Entry 7F2F (X-ray diffraction, 2.55 A resolution); this record covers chains A and B of the 4 polymer chains in the assembly.

Chain A (and B):
Molecule: Serine-rich protein TYE7
Organism: Saccharomyces cerevisiae (strain ATCC 204508 / S288c)
Notes: chain B of this document is another copy of the same molecule, construct and numbering; everything in this record applies to it too
UniProtKB: P33122 (TYE7_YEAST); residues 165-291 here = UniProt positions 165-291
Amino-acid sequence (136 residues; row label = number of the first residue in the row):
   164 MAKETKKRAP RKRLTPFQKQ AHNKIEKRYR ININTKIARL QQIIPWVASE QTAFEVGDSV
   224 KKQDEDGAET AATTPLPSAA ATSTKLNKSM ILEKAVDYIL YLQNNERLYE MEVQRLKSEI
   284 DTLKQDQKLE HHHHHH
Disordered / not traced: 164-176, 222-245, 291-299 (chain B: 164-176, 221-245, 296-299)
Sequence notes: expression tag (164, 292-299)
UniProt features mapped onto this chain:
  - binding site (DNA): His185, Glu189, Arg193
  - modified residue: Thr237 (Phosphothreonine)

How chain A and chain B interact:
Residue-residue contacts (52):
  Ile196(A) with Ser252(B)
  Lys199(A) with Ser252(B); Glu256(B), salt bridge
  Ile200(A) with Leu255(B), hydrophobic
  Arg202(A) with Val259(B)
  Leu203(A) with Leu203(B), hydrophobic; Leu255(B), hydrophobic; Ala258(B), hydrophobic; Val259(B), hydrophobic; Ile262(B), hydrophobic
  Ile206(A) with Val259(B), hydrophobic; Ile262(B), hydrophobic; Leu263(B), hydrophobic; Gln266(B), hydrogen bond (backbone-side chain)
  Pro208(A) with Gln266(B)
  Lys251(A) with Tyr192(B)
  Ser252(A) with Lys199(B)
  Leu255(A) with Lys199(B); Ile200(B), hydrophobic; Leu255(B), hydrophobic
  Glu256(A) with Lys199(B), salt bridge; Arg202(B), salt bridge
  Val259(A) with Ile206(B), hydrophobic
  Tyr261(A) with Ile262(B), hydrophobic; Gln266(B), hydrogen bond
  Ile262(A) with Leu203(B), hydrophobic; Ile206(B), hydrophobic; Tyr261(B), hydrophobic; Ile262(B), hydrophobic
  Leu265(A) with Leu265(B), hydrophobic
  Gln266(A) with Ile206(B), hydrogen bond (side chain-backbone); Tyr261(B), hydrogen bond
  Glu269(A) with Leu265(B); Asn268(B), hydrogen bond
  Tyr272(A) with Glu269(B), hydrogen bond; Tyr272(B), hydrophobic; Glu273(B)
  Glu273(A) with Tyr272(B), hydrogen bond
  Glu275(A) with Val276(B)
  Val276(A) with Glu275(B); Leu279(B), hydrophobic
  Leu279(A) with Leu279(B), hydrophobic; Ile283(B)
  Lys280(A) with Glu275(B), salt bridge; Leu279(B)
  Glu282(A) with Lys287(B), salt bridge
  Ile283(A) with Leu279(B), hydrophobic; Ile283(B), hydrophobic
  Leu286(A) with Leu286(B), hydrophobic; Gln290(B)
  Lys287(A) with Glu282(B), salt bridge
  Asp289(A) with Gln290(B)
Other interface residues (no listed pair), chain A (32 interface residues in all): Tyr192, Ala258, Leu263, Gln290
Other interface residues (no listed pair), chain B (33 interface residues in all): Asn195, Ile196, Pro208, Lys251, Lys280

Summary:
Chain A and chain B form an interface of 32 and 33 residues respectively; the contacts include 7 hydrogen
bonds and 6 salt bridges. Polar contacts include Lys199(A)-Glu256(B), Glu256(A)-Arg202(B) and
Lys280(A)-Glu275(B). From UniProt: 3 DNA-binding residues on chain A.
Both chains are Serine-rich protein TYE7 (Saccharomyces cerevisiae (strain ATCC 204508 / S288c)). Entry 7F2F
(The complex of DNA with the C-terminal domain of TYE7 from Saccharomyces cerevisiae) was determined by X-ray
diffraction.
